PDB entry 5FL0 | X-ray diffraction, 1.95 A resolution | chain A

# Chain A
Name: O-glcnacase BT_4395
Source organism: Bacteroides thetaiotaomicron
Notes: EC 3.2.1.169
Reference sequence: Q89ZI2 (OGA_BACTN); residues 1-716 here correspond to UniProt positions 22-737 (UniProt number = residue number + 21)
Chain sequence (716 residues; numbered 1 to 716; the number before each row is that of its first residue):
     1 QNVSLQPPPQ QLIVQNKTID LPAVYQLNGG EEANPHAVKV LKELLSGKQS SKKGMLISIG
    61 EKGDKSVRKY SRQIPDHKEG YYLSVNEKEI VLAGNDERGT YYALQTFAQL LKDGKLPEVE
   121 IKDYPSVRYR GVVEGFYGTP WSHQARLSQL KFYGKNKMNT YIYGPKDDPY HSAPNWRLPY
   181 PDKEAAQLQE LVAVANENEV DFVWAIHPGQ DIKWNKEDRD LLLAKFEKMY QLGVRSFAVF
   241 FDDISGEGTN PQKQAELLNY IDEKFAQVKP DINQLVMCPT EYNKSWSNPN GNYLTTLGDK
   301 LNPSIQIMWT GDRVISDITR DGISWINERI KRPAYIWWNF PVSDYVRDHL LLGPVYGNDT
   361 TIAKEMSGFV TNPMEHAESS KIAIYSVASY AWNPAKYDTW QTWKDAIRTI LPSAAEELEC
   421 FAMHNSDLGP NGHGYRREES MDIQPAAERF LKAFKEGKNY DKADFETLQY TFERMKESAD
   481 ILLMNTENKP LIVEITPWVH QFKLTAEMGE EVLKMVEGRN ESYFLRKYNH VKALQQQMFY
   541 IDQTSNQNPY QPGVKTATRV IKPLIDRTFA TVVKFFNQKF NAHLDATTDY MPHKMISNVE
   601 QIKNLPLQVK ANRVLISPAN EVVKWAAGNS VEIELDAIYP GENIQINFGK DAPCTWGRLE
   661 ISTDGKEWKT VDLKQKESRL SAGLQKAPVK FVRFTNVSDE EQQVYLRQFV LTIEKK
Disordered / not traced: 1-3, 598-602, 622-630, 648-658, 674-679, 695-707, 716
Small-molecule neighbours: Butylaminothiazoline (71I; (3AR,5R,6S,7R,7AR)-2-(butylamino)-5-(hydroxymethyl)-5,6,7,7A-tetrahydro-3AH-pyrano[3,2-d] [1,3]thiazole-6,7-diol): G135, F136, Y137, K166, D242, D243, C278, P279, Y282, M308, W309, T310, V314, I315, W337, N339, V342, D344, Y345, N372
Swiss-Prot annotation at these positions:
  - active site: D243 (Proton donor)
  - binding site (a protein): G135, K166, D242, Y282, W337 to N339, D344, N372
Reported in the primary citation:
  - conformationally variable residues (side-chain flip): C278
  - binding site for Butylaminothiazoline: C278
  - catalytic residues: D242 (citing earlier work)

# In short
Chain A binds Butylaminothiazoline. UniProt lists active-site residue D243 and 9 protein-binding residues.
From the paper: the catalytic residue D242; a binding site for Butylaminothiazoline at C278.
Chain A is O-glcnacase BT_4395 (Bacteroides thetaiotaomicron); the structure, Structure of a hydrolase with an
inhibitor, was determined by X-ray diffraction (same publication as 5FL1 and 5FKY).
